8FB5 - chains A and O of the 3 polymer chains in the assembly; structure by X-ray diffraction, 2.90 A resolution.

Chain A:
Molecule: Ky15.11-SK Antibody, heavy chain
Source organism: Mus musculus
Notes: antibody fragment or engineered binder
Amino-acid sequence (232 residues; row label = number of the first residue in the row; a row labelled like 82A-82C holds insertion residues (82A, then the next letters in order)):
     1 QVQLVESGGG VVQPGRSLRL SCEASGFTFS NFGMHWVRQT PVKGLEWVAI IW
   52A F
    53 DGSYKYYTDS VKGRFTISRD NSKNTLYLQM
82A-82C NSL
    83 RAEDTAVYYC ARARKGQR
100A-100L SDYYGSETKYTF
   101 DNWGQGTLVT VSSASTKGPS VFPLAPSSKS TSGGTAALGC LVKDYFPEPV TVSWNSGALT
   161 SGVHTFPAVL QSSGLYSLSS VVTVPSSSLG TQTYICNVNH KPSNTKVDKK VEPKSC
Unresolved in the structure: 215-216
Disulfides: Cys22-Cys92, Cys140-Cys196

Chain O:
Molecule: Circumsporozoite protein KQPA peptide
UniProtKB: P19597 (CSP_PLAFO); residues 1-15 here correspond to UniProt positions 95-109 (UniProt number = residue number + 94)
Amino-acid sequence (15 residues; numbered 1 to 15; the number before each row is that of its first residue):
     1 KQPADGNPDP NANPN
Unresolved in the structure: 1-8

Chain A / chain O interface:
Contacting residue pairs - 21 pairs, chain A then chain O:
  Asn31(A) with Asn15(O)
  Phe32(A) with Asn15(O)
  Gly33(A) with Pro14(O); Asn15(O), hydrogen bond (backbone-side chain)
  Ile50(A) with Pro10(O)
  Trp52(A) with Asp9(O); Pro10(O); Asn13(O), hydrogen bond (side chain-backbone); Pro14(O)
  Phe52A(A) with Pro14(O), hydrogen bond (backbone-backbone); Asn15(O)
  Tyr58(A) with Pro10(O), hydrophobic
  Ala95(A) with Pro14(O), hydrophobic; Asn15(O)
  Thr100H(A) with Asn11(O)
  Lys100I(A) with Asp9(O), salt bridge; Asn11(O)
  Tyr100J(A) with Asn11(O), hydrogen bond (backbone-backbone); Ala12(O); Asn13(O), hydrogen bond; Pro14(O)

Summary:
11 residues of chain A face 7 of chain O across their interface; the contacts include 5 hydrogen bonds and 1
salt bridge. Polar pairs include Lys100I(A)-Asp9(O), Gly33(A)-Asn15(O) and Trp52(A)-Asn13(O).
Chain A is Ky15.11-SK Antibody, heavy chain (Mus musculus) and chain O is Circumsporozoite protein KQPA
peptide; the structure, Crystal structure of Ky15.11-S100IK Fab in complex with circumsporozoite protein KQPA
peptide, was determined by X-ray diffraction together with 8F95, 8F9E, 8F9F, 8F9S, 8F9T, 8F9U and 11 further
entries from the same study.
